8G8B - chains A and J of the 11 polymer chains in the assembly; structure by electron microscopy, 4.30 A resolution (low resolution: residue-level contacts below are approximate; hydrogen-bond / salt-bridge calls are withheld).

# Chain A
Name: Histone H3
From: Xenopus laevis
UniProtKB: P84233 (H32_XENLA); residues 1-135 here correspond to UniProt positions 2-136 (UniProt number = residue number + 1)
Amino-acid sequence (135 residues; row label = number of the first residue in the row):
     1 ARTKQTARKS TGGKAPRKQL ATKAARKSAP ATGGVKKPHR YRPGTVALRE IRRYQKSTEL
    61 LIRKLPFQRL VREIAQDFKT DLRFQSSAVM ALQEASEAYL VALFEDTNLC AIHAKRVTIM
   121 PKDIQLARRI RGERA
Unresolved in the structure: 1-37, 135
Sequence notes: variant Ala102 (Gly103 in P84233)

# Chain J
Molecule: nMatn1 DNA (bottom strand, 168-MER)
Sequence (186 nucleotides; each row starts with the number of its first residue; numbers below 1 keep their minus sign (DT-112 is residue -112)):
  -112 TGCATGTATG TGTATGCATA TGCTAATGTG TGCATGTGTG TGACTATGTG CGCATGCATG
   -52 TGCATGTGTG TGCATATACG TGTGTGCATG CATGTGCATA TATGTGTGCA CGTGTGTGTG
     8 CATGTGTGTG TATGTGTATA TATTAACCTG TGTGCATTGT GTGCATATAT TAGCATGTGT
    68 GCATGT
Unresolved in the structure: -112 to -97, 72-73

# Chain A / chain J interface
Residue-residue contacts (28; chain A residue first):
  His39(A) with DA-67(J)
  Arg40(A) with DA9(J); DT10(J)
  Tyr41(A) with DA-67(J); DT-66(J); DA9(J); DT10(J)
  Arg42(A) with DA9(J)
  Pro43(A) with DC8(J); DA9(J)
  Gly44(A) with DC8(J); DA9(J)
  Thr45(A) with DA9(J)
  Val46(A) with DA9(J); DT10(J)
  Ala47(A) with DA9(J)
  Arg49(A) with DT-66(J); DG-65(J)
  Arg53(A) with DG-65(J)
  Lys56(A) with DT-64(J)
  Arg63(A) with DG17(J); DT18(J)
  Lys64(A) with DT18(J)
  Leu65(A) with DG17(J); DT18(J)
  Pro66(A) with DG17(J)
  Arg69(A) with DG17(J)
  Arg83(A) with DA27(J)
Other interface residues (no listed pair), chain A (19 interface residues in all): Asp81
Other interface residues (no listed pair), chain J (12 interface residues in all): DT-68, DT26

# In short
The interface between chain A and chain J involves 19 residues on one side and 12 on the other.
Chain A is Histone H3 (Xenopus laevis) and chain J is nMatn1 DNA (bottom strand, 168-MER); the structure,
Nucleosome with human nMatn1 sequence in complex with Human Oct4, was determined by electron microscopy
together with 8G87, 8G88, 8G8E and 8G8G from the same study.
